1MMP - chain A; structure by X-ray diffraction, 2.30 A resolution.

== Chain A ==
Protein: Gelatinase A
Source organism: Homo sapiens
Notes: EC 3.4.24.23
UniProt: P09237 (MMP7_HUMAN); the construct lacks a stretch of the UniProt sequence, so the offset changes along the chain: 100-208 = UniProt 95-203; 209-268 = UniProt 205-264
Sequence (170 residues; row label = number of the first residue in the row):
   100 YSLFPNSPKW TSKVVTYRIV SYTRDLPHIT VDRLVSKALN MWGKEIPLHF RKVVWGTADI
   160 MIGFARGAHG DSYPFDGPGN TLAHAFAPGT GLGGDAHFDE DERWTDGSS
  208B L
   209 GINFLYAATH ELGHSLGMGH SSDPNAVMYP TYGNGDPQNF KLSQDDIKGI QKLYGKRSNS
Disordered / not traced: 265-268
UniProt features mapped onto this chain:
  - active site: Glu-219
  - binding site (Ca(2+)): Asp-158, Asp-175, Gly-176, Gly-178, Thr-180, Gly-190, Gly-192, Asp-194, Asp-198, Glu-201
  - binding site (Zn(2+)): His-168, Asp-170, His-183, His-196, His-218, His-222, His-228
Metal / ion sites: Ca2+ site 1: Asp-158, Gly-190, Gly-192, Asp-194; Zn2+ site 1: His-168, Asp-170, His-183, His-196; Ca2+ site 2: Asp-175, Gly-176, Gly-178, Thr-180, Asp-198, Glu-201; Zn2+ site 2: His-218, His-222, His-228 (together with RSS)
Small-molecule neighbours: RSS (5-methyl-3-(9-oxo-1,8-diaza-tricyclo[10.6.1.013,18]nonadeca-12(19),13,15,17-tetraen-10-ylcarbamoyl)-hexanoic acid): Gly-178, Asn-179, Thr-180, Leu-181, Ala-182, His-183, Ala-215, His-218, Glu-219, His-222, His-228, Tyr-237, Pro-238, Thr-239, Tyr-240

== Summary ==
Bound to chain A: compound RSS. His-218, His-222 and His-228 coordinate Zn2+ site 2. His-168, Asp-170, His-183
and His-196 form the Zn2+ site 1. UniProt lists active-site residue Glu-219, 10 Ca2+-binding residues and 7
Zn2+-binding residues.
Chain A is Gelatinase A (Homo sapiens); the structure, Matrilysin complexed with carboxylate inhibitor, was
determined by X-ray diffraction, deposited together with 1MMQ and 1MMR.
